Entry 8WHX (electron microscopy, 2.80 A resolution); this record covers chains T and A of the 50 polymer chains in the assembly.

Chain T:
Molecule: 50S ribosomal protein L20
From: Mycolicibacterium smegmatis MC2 155
UniProt: A0QYU6 (RL20_MYCS2); residues 1-129 here = UniProt positions 1-129
Sequence (129 residues; each row starts with the number of its first residue):
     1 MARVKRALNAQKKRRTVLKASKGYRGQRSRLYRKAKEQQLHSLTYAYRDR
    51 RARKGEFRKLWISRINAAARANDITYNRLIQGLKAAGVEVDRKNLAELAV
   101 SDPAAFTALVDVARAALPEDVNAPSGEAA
Not modelled in the structure: 1, 126-129

Chain A:
Molecule: 23S rRNA
From: Mycolicibacterium smegmatis MC2 155
Sequence (3119 nucleotides; numbered 2 to 3120; the number before each row is that of its first residue):
     2 AAGUGUUUAAGGGCGCAUGGUGGAUGCCUUGGCACUGGGAGCCGAUGAAG
    52 GACGUAGGAGGCUGCGAUAAGCCUCGGGGAGCUGUCAACCGAGCGUUGAU
   102 CCGAGGAUGUCCGAAUGGGGAAACCCGGCACGAGUGAUGUCGUGUCACCA
   152 GGCGCUGAAUAUAUAGGCGUCUGGGGGGAACGCGGGGAAGUGAAACAUCU
   202 CAGUACCCGUAGGAAGAGAAAACAAAAUGUGAUUCCGUGAGUAGUGGCGA
   252 GCGAAAGCGGAGGAUGGCUAAACCGUAUGCAUGUGAUACCGGGUAGGGGU
   302 UGUGUGUGCGGGGUUGUGGGACCUAUCUUUCCGGCUCUACCUGGCUGGAG
   352 GGCAGUGAGAAAAUGUUGUGGUUAGCGGAAAUGGCUUGGGAUGGCCUGCC
   402 GUAGACGGUGAGAGCCCGGUACGUGAAAACCCGACGUCUGUCUUGAUGGU
   452 GUUCCCGAGUAGCAGCGGGCCCGUGGAAUCUGCUGUGAAUCUGCCGGGAC
   502 CACCCGGUAAGCCUGAAUACUUCCCAGUGACCGAUAGCGGAUUAGUACCG
   552 UGAGGGAAUGGUGAAAAGUACCCCGGGAGGGGAGUGAAAGAGUACCUGAA
   602 ACCGUGCGCUUACAAUCCGUCAGAGCCCUCGACGUGUCGUGGGGUGAUGG
   652 CGUGCCUUUUGAAGAAUGAGCCUGCGAGUCAGGGACAUGUCGCGAGGUUA
   702 ACCCGGGUGGGGUAGCCGCAGCGAAAGCGAGUCUGAAUAGGGCGUAUCCA
   752 CACAAGAGUGUGUGGUGUAGUGGUGUGUUCUGGACCCGAAGCGGAGUGAU
   802 CUACCCAUGGCCAGGGUGAAGCGCGGGUAAGACCGCGUGGAGGCCCGAAC
   852 CCACUUAGGUUGAAGACUGAGGGGAUGAGCUGUGGGUAGGGGUGAAAGGC
   902 CAAUCAAACUCCGUGAUAGCUGGUUCUCCCCGAAAUGCAUUUAGGUGCAG
   952 CGUCGCAUGUUUCUUGCCGGAGGUAGAGCUACUGGAUGGCCGAUGGGCCC
  1002 CACAGGGUUACUGACGUCAGCCAAACUCCGAAUGCCGGUAAGUCCAAGAG
  1052 UGCGGCAGUGAGACGGCGGGGGAUAAGCUCCGUGCGUCGAGAGGGAAACA
  1102 GCCCAGAUCGCCGGCUAAGGCCCCUAAGCGUGUGCUAAGUGGAAAAGGAU
  1152 GUGCAGUCGCGAAGACAACCAGGAGGUUGGCUUAGAAGCAGCCACCCUUG
  1202 AAAGAGUGCGUAAUAGCUCACUGGUCAAGUGAUUGUGCGCCGAUAAUGUA
  1252 GCGGGGCUCAAGCACACCGCCGAAGCCGCGGCAGCCAACGUGUUGGCUGG
  1302 GUAGGGGAGCGUCCUGCAUCCGGUGAAGCCGCCGAGUGAUCGAGUGGUGG
  1352 AGGGUGUGGGAGUGAGAAUGCAGGCAUGAGUAGCGAUUAGGCAAGUGAGA
  1402 ACCUUGCCCGCCGAAAGACCAAGGGUUCCUGGGCCAGGCCAGUCCGCCCA
  1452 GGGUGAGUCGGGACCUAAGGCGAGGCCGACAGGCGUAGUCGAUGGACAAC
  1502 GGGUUGAUAUUCCCGUACCCGUGUAUGUGCGUCCAUGAUGAAUCAGCGGU
  1552 ACUAACCAUCCAAAACCACCGUGACCGCACCUUUCGGGGUGUGGCGUUGG
  1602 UGGGGCUGCAUGGGACCUUCGUUGGUAGUAGUCAAGCGAUGGGGUGACGC
  1652 AGGAAGGUAGCCGUACCGGUCAGUGGUAAUACCGGGGUAAGCCUGUAGGG
  1702 AGUCAGAUAGGUAAAUCCGUCUGGCAUAUAUCCUGAGAGGUGAUGCAUAG
  1752 CCGAGUGAGGCGAAUUCGGUGAUCCUAUGCUGCCGAGAAAAGCCUCUAGC
  1802 GAGGACAUACACGGCCCGUACCCCAAACCAACACAGGUGGUCAGGUAGAG
  1852 AAUACUAAGGCGUACGAGUGAACUAUGGUUAAGGAACUCGGCAAAAUGCC
  1902 CCCGUAACUUCGGGAGAAGGGGGACCCACAUGGCGUGUAAGCCUUUACGG
  1952 CCCAAGCGUGAGUGGGUGGCACAAACCAGUGAGAAGCGACUGUUUACUAA
  2002 AAACACAGGUCCGUGCGAAGUCGCAAGACGAUGUAUACGGACUGACGCCU
  2052 GCCCGGUGCUGGAAGGUUAAGAGGACCCGUUAACUCCCUUUGGGGGUGAA
  2102 GCGGAGAAUUUAAGCCCCAGUAAACGGCGGUGGUAACUAUAACCAUCCUA
  2152 AGGUAGCGAAAUUCCUUGUCGGGUAAGUUCCGACCUGCACGAAUGGCGUA
  2202 ACGACUUCUCAACUGUCUCAACCAUAGACUCGGCGAAAUUGCACUACGAG
  2252 UAAAGAUGCUCGUUACGCGCGGCAGGACGAAAAGACCCCGGGACCUUCAC
  2302 UACAACUUGGUAUUGGUGCUCGAUACGGUUUGUGUAGGAUAGGUGGGAGA
  2352 CUGUGAAGCUCACACGCCAGUGUGGGUGGAGUCGUUGUUGAAAUACCACU
  2402 CUGAUCGUAUUGGGCCUCUAACCUCGGACCGUAUAUCCGGUUCAGGGACA
  2452 GUGCCUGGUGGGUAGUUUAACUGGGGCGGUUGCCUCCUAAAAUGUAACGG
  2502 AGGCGCCCAAAGGUUCCCUCAACCUGGACGGCAAUCAGGUGUUGAGUGUA
  2552 AGUGCACAAGGGAGCUUGACUGCGAGACGGACAUGUCGAGCAGGGACGAA
  2602 AGUCGGGACUAGUGAUCCGGCACCUCUGAGUGGAAGGGGUGUCGCUCAAC
  2652 GGAUAAAAGGUACCCCGGGGAUAACAGGCUGAUCUUCCCCAAGAGUCCAU
  2702 AUCGACGGGAUGGUUUGGCACCUCGAUGUCGGCUCGUCGCAUCCUGGGGC
  2752 UGGAGCAGGUCCCAAGGGUUGGGCUGUUCGCCCAUUAAAGCGGCACGCGA
  2802 GCUGGGUUUAGAACGUCGUGAGACAGUUCGGUCUCUAUCCGCCGCGCGCG
  2852 UCAGAAGCUUGAGGAAACCUGUCCCUAGUACGAGAGGACCGGGACGGACG
  2902 AACCUCUGGUAUACCAGUUGUCCCACCAGGGGCACGGCUGGAUAGCCACG
  2952 UUCGGACAGGAUAACCGCUGAAAGCAUCUAAGCGGGAAACCUCUUCCAAG
  3002 ACCAGGCUUCUCACCCUCUAGGAGGGAUAAGGCCCCCCGCAGACCACGGG
  3052 AUUGAUAGACCAGACCUGGAAGCCUAGUAAUAGGUGCAGGGAACUGGCAC
  3102 UAACCGGCCGAAAACUUAC
Not modelled in the structure: 1171-1222, 1563-1604, 2697-2701

Interface between chain T and chain A:
Residue-residue contacts (153; chain T residue first):
  Ala2(T) - C533(A)  phosphate contact
  Ala2(T) - C1314(A)  base contact
  Ala2(T) - C1315(A)  sugar contact
  Ala2(T) - G1361(A)  base contact
  Ala2(T) - G1363(A)  hydrogen bond to the phosphate
  Arg3(T) - C533(A)  hydrogen bond to the phosphate
  Arg3(T) - G534(A)  salt bridge to the phosphate
  Arg3(T) - A537(A)  sugar contact
  Arg3(T) - C1314(A)  sugar contact
  Arg3(T) - G1363(A)  sugar contact
  Val4(T) - U1313(A)  sugar contact
  Val4(T) - C1314(A)  sugar contact
  Val4(T) - G1363(A)  hydrogen bond to the sugar
  Val4(T) - U1364(A)  sugar contact
  Lys5(T) - U26(A)  phosphate contact
  Lys5(T) - G27(A)  salt bridge to the phosphate
  Lys5(T) - A535(A)  salt bridge to the phosphate
  Lys5(T) - C676(A)  phosphate contact
  Arg6(T) - C676(A)  salt bridge to the phosphate
  Arg6(T) - G677(A)  salt bridge to the phosphate
  Arg6(T) - G1365(A)  sugar contact
  Arg6(T) - A1366(A)  salt bridge to the phosphate
  Ala7(T) - U26(A)  sugar contact
  Ala7(T) - G675(A)  phosphate contact
  Leu8(T) - U1313(A)  phosphate contact
  Asn9(T) - G1312(A)  hydrogen bond to the sugar
  Asn9(T) - G1365(A)  hydrogen bond to the base
  Ala10(T) - A1366(A)  phosphate contact
  Gln11(T) - U674(A)  phosphate contact
  Gln11(T) - G675(A)  hydrogen bond to the phosphate
  Lys12(T) - G1312(A)  hydrogen bond to the phosphate
  Lys12(T) - U1313(A)  salt bridge to the phosphate
  Lys12(T) - C1342(A)  salt bridge to the phosphate
  Lys13(T) - U1341(A)  phosphate contact
  Lys13(T) - A1366(A)  salt bridge to the phosphate
  Arg14(T) - U674(A)  salt bridge to the phosphate
  Arg14(T) - G675(A)  salt bridge to the phosphate
  Arg15(T) - C1330(A)  salt bridge to the phosphate
  Arg15(T) - C1331(A)  salt bridge to the phosphate
  Lys19(T) - C1333(A)  salt bridge to the phosphate
  Lys22(T) - G16(A)  phosphate contact
  Lys22(T) - C17(A)  salt bridge to the phosphate
  Gly23(T) - C15(A)  phosphate contact
  Gly23(T) - G16(A)  hydrogen bond to the phosphate
  Gly23(T) - U646(A)  phosphate contact
  Tyr24(T) - C15(A)  sugar contact
  Tyr24(T) - G620(A)  hydrogen bond to the phosphate
  Tyr24(T) - U621(A)  hydrogen bond to the phosphate
  Arg25(T) - G14(A)  hydrogen bond to the sugar
  Arg25(T) - C15(A)  phosphate contact
  Arg25(T) - C619(A)  sugar contact
  Arg25(T) - G620(A)  hydrogen bond to the phosphate
  Arg25(T) - C2245(A)  salt bridge to the phosphate
  Gly26(T) - C15(A)  hydrogen bond to the phosphate
  Gln27(T) - C2243(A)  phosphate contact
  Gln27(T) - A2244(A)  phosphate contact
  Arg28(T) - C619(A)  hydrogen bond to the base
  Arg28(T) - G620(A)  phosphate contact
  Arg28(T) - C2243(A)  hydrogen bond to the sugar
  Arg30(T) - C15(A)  salt bridge to the phosphate
  Leu31(T) - C672(A)  sugar contact
  Leu31(T) - C673(A)  phosphate contact
  Tyr32(T) - G1367(A)  phosphate contact
  Arg33(T) - C672(A)  salt bridge to the phosphate
  Arg33(T) - C673(A)  salt bridge to the phosphate
  Arg33(T) - G1367(A)  sugar contact
  Lys34(T) - C672(A)  salt bridge to the phosphate
  Lys34(T) - G2242(A)  hydrogen bond to the sugar
  Lys34(T) - C2243(A)  phosphate contact
  Lys36(T) - G1367(A)  hydrogen bond to the base
  Glu37(T) - G655(A)  base contact
  Glu37(T) - C656(A)  sugar contact
  Glu37(T) - G1367(A)  hydrogen bond to the base
  Gln38(T) - C619(A)  hydrogen bond to the phosphate
  Gln38(T) - G620(A)  hydrogen bond to the sugar
  His41(T) - G655(A)  hydrogen bond to the sugar
  His41(T) - C656(A)  phosphate contact
  Ser42(T) - G620(A)  hydrogen bond to the sugar
  Ser42(T) - U621(A)  sugar contact
  Tyr45(T) - C619(A)  hydrogen bond to the phosphate
  Tyr45(T) - G620(A)  base contact
  Tyr45(T) - U621(A)  hydrogen bond to the sugar
  Tyr45(T) - G653(A)  hydrogen bond to the sugar
  Ala46(T) - U621(A)  sugar contact
  Tyr47(T) - A1108(A)  hydrogen bond to the sugar
  Tyr47(T) - C1110(A)  hydrogen bond to the phosphate
  Tyr47(T) - G1111(A)  phosphate contact
  Tyr47(T) - A1275(A)  base contact
  Arg48(T) - G620(A)  base contact
  Arg48(T) - C652(A)  hydrogen bond to the base
  Arg48(T) - G653(A)  hydrogen bond to the sugar
  Asp49(T) - U621(A)  hydrogen bond to the sugar
  Asp49(T) - C622(A)  sugar contact
  Asp49(T) - G651(A)  hydrogen bond to the base
  Arg50(T) - G1111(A)  salt bridge to the phosphate
  Arg50(T) - C1112(A)  phosphate contact
  Arg51(T) - C1110(A)  salt bridge to the phosphate
  Arg51(T) - G1111(A)  salt bridge to the phosphate
  Arg51(T) - A1275(A)  hydrogen bond to the sugar
  Arg53(T) - C622(A)  hydrogen bond to the phosphate
  Arg53(T) - A623(A)  salt bridge to the phosphate
  Arg53(T) - C1112(A)  salt bridge to the phosphate
  Arg53(T) - C1113(A)  salt bridge to the phosphate
  Lys54(T) - C1112(A)  salt bridge to the phosphate
  Lys54(T) - C1113(A)  salt bridge to the phosphate
  Glu56(T) - G651(A)  hydrogen bond to the sugar
  Phe57(T) - C1113(A)  stacking on the base
  Arg58(T) - G1115(A)  salt bridge to the phosphate
  Arg58(T) - C1116(A)  salt bridge to the phosphate
  Arg58(T) - C1272(A)  salt bridge to the phosphate
  Arg58(T) - G1273(A)  salt bridge to the phosphate
  Lys59(T) - A1127(A)  hydrogen bond to the sugar
  Trp61(T) - C1113(A)  phosphate contact
  Trp61(T) - G1114(A)  phosphate contact
  Ile62(T) - A1127(A)  phosphate contact
  Ile62(T) - A1128(A)  sugar contact
  Ile62(T) - C1272(A)  phosphate contact
  Ile62(T) - G1273(A)  phosphate contact
  Ser63(T) - A1127(A)  sugar contact
  Asn66(T) - A1128(A)  hydrogen bond to the phosphate
  Asn66(T) - G1129(A)  hydrogen bond to the phosphate
  Arg70(T) - G1129(A)  salt bridge to the phosphate
  Arg70(T) - C1130(A)  salt bridge to the phosphate
  Thr75(T) - G1129(A)  phosphate contact
  Tyr76(T) - A1128(A)  sugar contact
  Tyr76(T) - G1129(A)  hydrogen bond to the phosphate
  Tyr76(T) - C1271(A)  sugar contact
  Tyr76(T) - C1272(A)  hydrogen bond to the phosphate
  Asn77(T) - G1129(A)  hydrogen bond to the phosphate
  Asn77(T) - G1270(A)  hydrogen bond to the sugar
  Asn77(T) - C1271(A)  sugar contact
  Arg78(T) - G1129(A)  base contact
  Arg78(T) - C1269(A)  hydrogen bond to the base
  Arg78(T) - G1270(A)  hydrogen bond to the sugar
  Ile80(T) - C1271(A)  sugar contact
  Gln81(T) - G1270(A)  hydrogen bond to the phosphate
  Gln81(T) - C1271(A)  phosphate contact
  Asp91(T) - G1114(A)  phosphate contact
  Asp91(T) - G1115(A)  phosphate contact
  Arg92(T) - G1115(A)  salt bridge to the phosphate
  Arg92(T) - C1116(A)  salt bridge to the phosphate
  Arg92(T) - C1272(A)  salt bridge to the phosphate
  Lys93(T) - C1113(A)  phosphate contact
  Lys93(T) - G1114(A)  salt bridge to the phosphate
  Val121(T) - C1269(A)  hydrogen bond to the sugar
  Asn122(T) - G1131(A)  hydrogen bond to the base
  Asn122(T) - U1132(A)  hydrogen bond to the sugar
  Asn122(T) - C1268(A)  hydrogen bond to the sugar
  Asn122(T) - C1269(A)  sugar contact
  Ala123(T) - C1268(A)  hydrogen bond to the sugar
  Ala123(T) - C1269(A)  sugar contact
  Pro124(T) - C1268(A)  sugar contact
  Pro124(T) - C1269(A)  phosphate contact
Interface residues without a listed pair, chain T (67 interface residues in all): Thr16, Ser29, Lys84, Ser125
Interface residues without a listed pair, chain A (77 interface residues in all): G13, C532, A602, C603, C618, A670, C927, G1329, A1362, A1368

Overview:
67 residues of chain T and 77 residues of chain A are in contact; the contacts include 49 hydrogen bonds, 38
salt bridges and 1 aromatic stacking contact. Polar pairs include Asn9(T)-G1365(A), Arg28(T)-C619(A) and
Lys36(T)-G1367(A).
Chain T is 50S ribosomal protein L20 and chain A is 23S rRNA, both from Mycolicibacterium smegmatis MC2 155;
the structure, Cryo- EM structure of Mycobacterium smegmatis 70S ribosome and RafH, was determined by electron
microscopy together with 8WHY, 8WI7, 8WI8, 8WI9, 8WIB, 8WIC, 8WID and 8WIF from the same study.
